PDB entry 9KI0 | electron microscopy, 2.65 A resolution | chains B and D of the 4 polymer chains in the assembly

# Chain B
Name: Helicase/UvrB N-terminal domain-containing protein
Source organism: Vibrio cholerae O1 biovar El Tor str. N16961
UniProtKB: Q9KR72 (Q9KR72_VIBCH); residues 1-1190 here correspond to UniProt positions 31-1220 (UniProt number = residue number + 30)
Chain sequence (1195 residues; each row starts with the number of its first residue; numbers below 1 keep their minus sign (Gly-4 is residue -4)):
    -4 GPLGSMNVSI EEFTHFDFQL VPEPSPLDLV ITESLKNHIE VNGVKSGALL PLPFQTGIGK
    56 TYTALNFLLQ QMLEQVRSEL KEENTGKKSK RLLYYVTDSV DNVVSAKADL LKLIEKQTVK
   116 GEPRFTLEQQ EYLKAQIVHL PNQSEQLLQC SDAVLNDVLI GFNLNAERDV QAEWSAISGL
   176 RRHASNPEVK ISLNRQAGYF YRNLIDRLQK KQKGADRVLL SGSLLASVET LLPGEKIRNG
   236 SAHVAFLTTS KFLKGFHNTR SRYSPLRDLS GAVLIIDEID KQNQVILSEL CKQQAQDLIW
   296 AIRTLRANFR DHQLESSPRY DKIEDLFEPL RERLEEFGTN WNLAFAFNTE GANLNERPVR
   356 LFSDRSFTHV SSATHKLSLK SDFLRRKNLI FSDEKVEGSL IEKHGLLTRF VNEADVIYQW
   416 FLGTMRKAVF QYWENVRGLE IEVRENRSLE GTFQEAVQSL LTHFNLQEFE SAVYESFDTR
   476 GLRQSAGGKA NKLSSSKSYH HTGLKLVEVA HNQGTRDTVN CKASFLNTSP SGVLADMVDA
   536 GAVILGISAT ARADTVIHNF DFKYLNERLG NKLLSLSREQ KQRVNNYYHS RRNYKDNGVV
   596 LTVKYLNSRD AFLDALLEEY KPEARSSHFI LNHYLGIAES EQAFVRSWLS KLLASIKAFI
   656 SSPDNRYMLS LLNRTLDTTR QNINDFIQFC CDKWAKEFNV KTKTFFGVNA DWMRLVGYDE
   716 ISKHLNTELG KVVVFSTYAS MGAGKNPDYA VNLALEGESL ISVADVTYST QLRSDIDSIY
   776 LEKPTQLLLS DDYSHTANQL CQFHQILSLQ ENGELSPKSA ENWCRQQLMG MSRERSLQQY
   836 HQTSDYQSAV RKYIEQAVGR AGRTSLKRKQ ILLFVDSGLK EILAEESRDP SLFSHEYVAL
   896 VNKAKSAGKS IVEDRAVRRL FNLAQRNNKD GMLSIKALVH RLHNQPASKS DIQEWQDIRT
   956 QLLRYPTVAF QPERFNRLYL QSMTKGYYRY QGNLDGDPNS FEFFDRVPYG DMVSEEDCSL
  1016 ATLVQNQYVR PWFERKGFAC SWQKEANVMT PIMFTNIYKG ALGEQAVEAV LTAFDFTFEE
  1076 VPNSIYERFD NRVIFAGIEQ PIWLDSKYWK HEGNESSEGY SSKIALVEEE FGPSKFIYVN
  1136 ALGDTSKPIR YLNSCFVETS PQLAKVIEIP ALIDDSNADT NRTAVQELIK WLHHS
Disordered / not traced: -4 to 0, 78-82, 391-397, 437-440, 482-484
Differences from the reference sequence: expression tag (-4 to 0)
Ion coordination: Mg2+: Thr56, Asp272 (together with ATP-gamma-S)
Small-molecule neighbours: ATP-gamma-S (AGS; phosphothiophosphoric acid-adenylate ester): Gln50, Thr51, Gly52, Ile53, Gly54, Lys55, Thr56, Tyr57, Asp104, Asp272, Glu273, Ala544, Tyr582, Arg586, Ala738, Gly739, Asn741, Asp743, Tyr763, Gln851, Arg855, Arg858

# Chain D
Molecule: 10-nt DNA strand
Sequence (10 nucleotides; numbered 1 to 10; the number before each row is that of its first residue):
     1 TTTTTTTTTT

# How chain B and chain D interact
Pairs across the interface (52; chain B residue first):
  Asp93(B) with DT7(D), sugar contact
  Ser94(B) with DT7(D), phosphate contact
  Val95(B) with DT7(D), hydrogen bond to the phosphate; DT8(D), phosphate contact
  Asn137(B) with DT8(D), hydrogen bond to the phosphate; DT9(D), phosphate contact
  Gln138(B) with DT9(D), hydrogen bond to the phosphate
  Arg190(B) with DT10(D), base contact
  Gly193(B) with DT10(D), base contact
  Tyr194(B) with DT10(D), stacking on the base
  Arg197(B) with DT10(D), salt bridge to the phosphate
  Thr243(B) with DT7(D), hydrogen bond to the phosphate; DT8(D), hydrogen bond to the phosphate
  Ser245(B) with DT7(D), hydrogen bond to the phosphate; DT8(D), sugar contact
  Lys246(B) with DT8(D), sugar contact; DT9(D), salt bridge to the phosphate
  Lys249(B) with DT8(D), sugar contact; DT9(D), sugar contact
  Arg257(B) with DT9(D), salt bridge to the phosphate
  Lys287(B) with DT8(D), base contact
  Phe639(B) with DT3(D), stacking on the base
  Asn668(B) with DT4(D), sugar contact; DT5(D), sugar contact
  Arg669(B) with DT4(D), salt bridge to the phosphate; DT5(D), phosphate contact
  Thr670(B) with DT5(D), hydrogen bond to the phosphate
  Arg675(B) with DT5(D), salt bridge to the phosphate
  Asn704(B) with DT6(D), phosphate contact
  Ala705(B) with DT6(D), hydrogen bond to the phosphate; DT7(D), phosphate contact
  Arg709(B) with DT7(D), salt bridge to the phosphate
  Ala734(B) with DT5(D), phosphate contact; DT6(D), sugar contact
  Ser735(B) with DT5(D), phosphate contact; DT6(D), hydrogen bond to the phosphate
  Thr780(B) with DT3(D), phosphate contact; DT4(D), hydrogen bond to the phosphate
  Gln781(B) with DT3(D), hydrogen bond to the phosphate; DT4(D), hydrogen bond to the phosphate
  Ser785(B) with DT4(D), hydrogen bond to the base
  Asp787(B) with DT5(D), base contact; DT6(D), base contact
  Arg828(B) with DT4(D), base contact
  Glu829(B) with DT1(D), base contact; DT2(D), base contact
  Arg830(B) with DT1(D), salt bridge to the phosphate
  Leu832(B) with DT2(D), phosphate contact; DT3(D), phosphate contact
  Gln833(B) with DT1(D), sugar contact; DT2(D), phosphate contact
  His836(B) with DT2(D), phosphate contact
Also at the interface, not in a pair above, chain B (38 interface residues in all): Ser283, Thr732, Leu783

# Overview
38 residues of chain B and 10 residues of chain D are in contact; the contacts include 13 hydrogen bonds, 7
salt bridges and 2 aromatic stacking contacts. Among the polar pairs are Ser785(B)-DT4(D), Val95(B)-DT7(D) and
Asn137(B)-DT8(D). Bound to chain B: ATP-gamma-S.
Chain B is Helicase/UvrB N-terminal domain-containing protein (Vibrio cholerae O1 biovar El Tor str. N16961)
and chain D is a 10-nt DNA strand; the structure, structure of DdmD dimer with ssDNA with AGS, was determined
by electron microscopy, deposited together with 9KHV and 9KHZ.
